PDB entry 6LK8 | electron microscopy, 5.50 A resolution (low resolution: residue-level contacts below are approximate; hydrogen-bond / salt-bridge calls are withheld) | chains E and F of the 32 polymer chains in the assembly

# Chain E
Molecule: outer Nup160
From: Xenopus laevis
UniProt: A0A1L8GIX3 (A0A1L8GIX3_XENLA); residues 1-1435 here = UniProt positions 1-1435
Chain sequence (1435 residues; each row starts with the number of its first residue):
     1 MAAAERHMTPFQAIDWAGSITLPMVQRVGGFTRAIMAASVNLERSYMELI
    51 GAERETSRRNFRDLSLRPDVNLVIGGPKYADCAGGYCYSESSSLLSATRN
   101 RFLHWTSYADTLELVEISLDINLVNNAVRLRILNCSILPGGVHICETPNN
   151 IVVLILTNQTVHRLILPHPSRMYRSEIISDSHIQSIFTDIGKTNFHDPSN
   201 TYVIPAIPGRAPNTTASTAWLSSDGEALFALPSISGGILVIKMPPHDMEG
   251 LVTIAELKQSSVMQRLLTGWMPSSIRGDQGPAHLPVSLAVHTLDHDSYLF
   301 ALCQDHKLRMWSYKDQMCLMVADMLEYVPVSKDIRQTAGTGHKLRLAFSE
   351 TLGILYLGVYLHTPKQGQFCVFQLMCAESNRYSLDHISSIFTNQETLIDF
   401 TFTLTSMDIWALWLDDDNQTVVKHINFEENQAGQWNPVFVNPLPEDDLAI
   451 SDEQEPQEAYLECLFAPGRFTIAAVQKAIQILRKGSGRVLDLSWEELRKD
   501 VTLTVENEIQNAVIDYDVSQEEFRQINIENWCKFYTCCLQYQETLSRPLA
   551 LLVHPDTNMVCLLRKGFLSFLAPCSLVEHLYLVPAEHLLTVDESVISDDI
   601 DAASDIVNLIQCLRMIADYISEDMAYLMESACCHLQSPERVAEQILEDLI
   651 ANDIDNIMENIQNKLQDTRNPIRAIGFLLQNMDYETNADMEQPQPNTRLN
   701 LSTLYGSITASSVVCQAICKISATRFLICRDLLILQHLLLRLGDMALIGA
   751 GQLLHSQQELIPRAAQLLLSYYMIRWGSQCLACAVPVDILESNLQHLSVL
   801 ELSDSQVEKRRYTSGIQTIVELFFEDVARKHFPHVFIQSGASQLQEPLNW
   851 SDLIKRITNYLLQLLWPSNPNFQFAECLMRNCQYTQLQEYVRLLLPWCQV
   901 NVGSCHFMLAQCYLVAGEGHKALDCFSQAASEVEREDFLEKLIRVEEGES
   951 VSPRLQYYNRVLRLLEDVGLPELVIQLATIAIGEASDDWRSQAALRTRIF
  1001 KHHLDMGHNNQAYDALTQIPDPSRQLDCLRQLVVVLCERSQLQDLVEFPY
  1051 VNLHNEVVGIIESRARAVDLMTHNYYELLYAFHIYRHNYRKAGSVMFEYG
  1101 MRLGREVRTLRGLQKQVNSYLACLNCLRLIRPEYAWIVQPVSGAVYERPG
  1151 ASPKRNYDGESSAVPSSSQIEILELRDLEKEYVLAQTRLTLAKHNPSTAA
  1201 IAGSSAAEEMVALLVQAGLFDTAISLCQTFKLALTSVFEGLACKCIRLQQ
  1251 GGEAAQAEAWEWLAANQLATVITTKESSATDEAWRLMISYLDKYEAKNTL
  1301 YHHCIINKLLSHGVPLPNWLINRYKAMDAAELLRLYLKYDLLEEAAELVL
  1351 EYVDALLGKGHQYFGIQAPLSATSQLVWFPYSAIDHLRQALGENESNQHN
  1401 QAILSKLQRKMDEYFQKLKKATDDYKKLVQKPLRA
Unresolved in the structure: 1-41, 70-74, 108-114, 174-196, 403-407, 429-430, 511-519, 637-638, 686-689, 703-708, 789-806, 844-848, 986-989, 1007-1011, 1040-1041, 1140-1167, 1197-1435

# Chain F
Molecule: MGC83926 protein
From: Xenopus laevis
UniProt: Q66IZ6 (Q66IZ6_XENLA); residue numbers follow UniProt; this construct covers 1-326
Chain sequence (326 residues; row label = number of the first residue in the row):
     1 MKQDSASNATYTVDCEDYVHVVEFNPFDSGEAGSLLAYGGISYVVIASCR
    51 FQEEDSTVEGIEFKTLKTFHHGERVVAIAWSPETRCDALLPLLRFATAAG
   101 DKKIRIFTSDFQDKNEYKVIEGHSGYINDLVFCSPEGTDIASVGDDHTCR
   151 IWDLDGKQIAMFILRSPGMSVAWHPEGAFKLMVAEKTGTIRFYDLTTHQA
   201 ILSLESVQVPLMSADWCVRNTLRIGAVAGNDWIIWEMPRSSYPQDNKPAH
   251 ADRARMFRWSKCNENVFATTGYPGKMKSQIAIHHLAHPQPILIGTAPVGS
   301 GLSWHRRLPLCVVGGYRKLFFWLTEM
Unresolved in the structure: 1-8, 27-32, 109-110, 155, 206-211, 238-243, 254, 274-276, 285-287, 296

# Chain E / chain F interface
Contacting residue pairs (21):
  Ala449(E) - Asp245(F)
  Ile450(E) - Asn246(F)
  Ile450(E) - Lys247(F)
  Ser451(E) - Ser203(F)
  Ser451(E) - Leu204(F)
  Ser451(E) - Glu205(F)
  Ser451(E) - Asn246(F)
  Asp452(E) - Glu205(F)
  Glu453(E) - Glu205(F)
  Gln454(E) - Glu205(F)
  His634(E) - Arg165(F)
  Arg892(E) - Arg165(F)
  Arg892(E) - Ser166(F)
  His920(E) - Tyr126(F)
  Lys921(E) - Tyr126(F)
  Asp924(E) - Ser124(F)
  Asp924(E) - Gly125(F)
  Asp924(E) - Tyr126(F)
  Cys925(E) - Tyr126(F)
  Gln928(E) - Ser124(F)
  Gln928(E) - Gly125(F)
Other interface residues (no listed pair), chain E (14 interface residues in all): Ser630
Other interface residues (no listed pair), chain F (14 interface residues in all): Ile127, Ile163, Leu164

# Summary
The chain E/chain F interface involves 14 residues from each chain.
Here chain E is outer Nup160 and chain F is MGC83926 protein, both from Xenopus laevis. Entry 6LK8 (Structure
of Xenopus laevis Cytoplasmic Ring subunit) was determined by electron microscopy.
